Entry 7YZ7 (X-ray diffraction, 0.98 A resolution); this record covers chains A and C of the 3 polymer chains in the assembly.

[Chain A]
Name: Forkhead box protein H1
Source organism: Danio rerio
UniProtKB: Q9I9E1 (FOXH1_DANRE); numbering as in UniProt (aligned over 86-210)
Amino-acid sequence (125 residues; numbered 86 to 210; the number before each row is that of its first residue):
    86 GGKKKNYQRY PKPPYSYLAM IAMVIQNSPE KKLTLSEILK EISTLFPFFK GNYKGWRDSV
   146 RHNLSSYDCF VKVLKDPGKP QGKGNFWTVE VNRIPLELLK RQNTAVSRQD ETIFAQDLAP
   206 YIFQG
Unresolved in the structure: 86-89, 210
UniProt features mapped onto this chain:
  - DNA-binding region: Lys97 to Arg193 (Fork-head)
  - mutagenesis: Arg94 (R94H: In sur(m768); loss of function), Lys97 (K97N: In sur(ty68b); loss of function)
Ion coordination: K+: Leu149, Ser150, Tyr152, Phe155
Reported in the primary citation:
  - contacts within the chain: Ser101-Leu183, Lys185-Asp202
  - binding site for the 16-nt DNA strand (chain C): Tyr92, Asp143, His147, Lys168, Gln187
  - binding site for the 16-nt DNA strand: Arg94, Arg146, His147, Lys168, Asn188, Arg193
  - mutagenesis - K160A, K168A: decreased binding to the 16-nt DNA strand
  - mutagenesis - R94H, K97N: decreased binding to Gsc-NCP
  - specificity-determining residues: Asp143

[Chain C]
Molecule: 16-nt DNA strand
Sequence (16 nucleotides; numbered 1 to 16; the number before each row is that of its first residue):
     1 TCTCAATCCA CAATCT

[How chain A and chain C interact]
Pairs across the interface - 34 pairs, chain A then chain C:
  Lys90(A) - DC8(C)  hydrogen bond to the base
  Lys90(A) - DC9(C)  sugar contact
  Asn91(A) - DC8(C)  phosphate contact
  Tyr92(A) - DA6(C)  hydrogen bond to the base
  Tyr92(A) - DT7(C)  hydrogen bond to the sugar
  Gln93(A) - DT7(C)  sugar contact
  Arg94(A) - DA5(C)  base contact
  Arg94(A) - DT7(C)  phosphate contact
  Tyr95(A) - DT7(C)  hydrogen bond to the phosphate
  Tyr95(A) - DC8(C)  hydrogen bond to the phosphate
  Lys97(A) - DA6(C)  salt bridge to the phosphate
  Lys97(A) - DT7(C)  phosphate contact
  Tyr100(A) - DA6(C)  phosphate contact
  Ser101(A) - DA6(C)  phosphate contact
  Tyr102(A) - DA6(C)  hydrogen bond to the phosphate
  Tyr102(A) - DT7(C)  hydrogen bond to the phosphate
  Tyr138(A) - DT7(C)  sugar contact
  Tyr138(A) - DC8(C)  hydrogen bond to the phosphate
  Asp143(A) - DC8(C)  base contact
  Asp143(A) - DC9(C)  hydrogen bond to the base
  Ser144(A) - DT7(C)  base contact
  Arg146(A) - DA10(C)  base contact
  His147(A) - DT7(C)  hydrogen bond to the base
  His147(A) - DC8(C)  base contact
  Tyr152(A) - DA5(C)  hydrogen bond to the phosphate
  Gln166(A) - DT14(C)  sugar contact
  Gly167(A) - DT14(C)  phosphate contact
  Gly167(A) - DC15(C)  phosphate contact
  Lys168(A) - DA13(C)  base contact
  Lys168(A) - DT14(C)  hydrogen bond to the phosphate
  Lys168(A) - DC15(C)  hydrogen bond to the phosphate
  Leu183(A) - DA5(C)  phosphate contact
  Gln187(A) - DA5(C)  hydrogen bond to the phosphate
  Gln187(A) - DA6(C)  hydrogen bond to the phosphate
Interface residues without a listed pair, chain A (23 interface residues in all): Gly140, Asn148

[Summary]
23 residues of chain A face 9 of chain C across their interface; the contacts include 15 hydrogen bonds and 1
salt bridge. Polar pairs include Lys90(A)-DC8(C), Tyr92(A)-DA6(C) and Asp143(A)-DC9(C). The paper reports a
binding site for the 16-nt DNA strand at Arg94(A), Arg146(A) and His147(A) among others; K160A and K168A of
chain A reduce binding to the 16-nt DNA strand; 4 substitutions were tested in all.
Here chain A is Forkhead box protein H1 (Danio rerio) and chain C is a 16-nt DNA strand. Entry 7YZ7 (Crystal
structure of the zebrafish FoxH1 bound to the TGTGGATT site) was determined by X-ray diffraction (same
publication as 7YZA, 7YZB, 7YZC, 7YZD, 7YZE, 7YZF and 7YZG).
